PDB entry 7K36 | electron microscopy, 3.30 A resolution | chains A and C of the 9 polymer chains in the assembly

[Chain A]
Molecule: Serine/threonine-protein phosphatase 2A 65 kDa regulatory subunit A alpha isoform
Organism: Homo sapiens
UniProtKB: P30153 (2AAA_HUMAN); residue numbers follow UniProt; this construct covers 1-589
Amino-acid sequence (589 residues; each row starts with the number of its first residue):
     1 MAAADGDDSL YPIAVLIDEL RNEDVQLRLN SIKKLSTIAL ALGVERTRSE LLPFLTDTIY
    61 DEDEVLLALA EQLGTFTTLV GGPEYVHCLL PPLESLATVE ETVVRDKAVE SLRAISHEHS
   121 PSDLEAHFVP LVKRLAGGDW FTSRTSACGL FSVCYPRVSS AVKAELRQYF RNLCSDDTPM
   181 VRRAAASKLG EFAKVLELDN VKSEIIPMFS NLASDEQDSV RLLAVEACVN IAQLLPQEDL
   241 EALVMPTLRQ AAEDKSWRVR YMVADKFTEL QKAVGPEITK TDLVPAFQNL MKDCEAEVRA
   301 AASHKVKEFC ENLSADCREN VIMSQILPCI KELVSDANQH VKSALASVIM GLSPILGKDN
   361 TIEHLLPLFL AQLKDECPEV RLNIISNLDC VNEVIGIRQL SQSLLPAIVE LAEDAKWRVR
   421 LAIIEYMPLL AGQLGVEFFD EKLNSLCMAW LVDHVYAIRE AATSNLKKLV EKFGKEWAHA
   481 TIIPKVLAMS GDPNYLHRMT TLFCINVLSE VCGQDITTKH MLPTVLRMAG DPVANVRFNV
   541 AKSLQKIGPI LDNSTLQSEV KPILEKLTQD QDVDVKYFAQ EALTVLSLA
Not modelled in the structure: 1-10, 117-120, 236-238, 254-256, 274-277, 293-296, 336-340, 588-589
UniProt features mapped onto this chain:
  - modified residue: Ala2 (N-acetylalanine), Lys280 (N6-acetyllysine)
  - natural variant: Val132 (V132L: In HJS2), Pro179 (P179L: In HJS2), Met180 (M180T: In HJS2; M180V: In HJS2), Arg182 (R182W: In HJS2), Arg258 (R258H: In HJS2), Val470 (V470A: In HJS2; uncertain significance), Arg498 (R498L: In HJS2)

[Chain C]
Molecule: Serine/threonine-protein phosphatase 2A catalytic subunit alpha isoform
Organism: Homo sapiens
Notes: EC 3.1.3.16
UniProtKB: P67775 (PP2AA_HUMAN); residue numbers follow UniProt; this construct covers 1-309
Amino-acid sequence (309 residues; row label = number of the first residue in the row):
     1 MDEKVFTKEL DQWIEQLNEC KQLSESQVKS LCEKAKEILT KESNVQEVRC PVTVCGDVHG
    61 QFHDLMELFR IGGKSPDTNY LFMGDYVDRG YYSVETVTLL VALKVRYRER ITILRGNHES
   121 RQITQVYGFY DECLRKYGNA NVWKYFTDLF DYLPLTALVD GQIFCLHGGL SPSIDTLDHI
   181 RALDRLQEVP HEGPMCDLLW SDPDDRGGWG ISPRGAGYTF GQDISETFNH ANGLTLVSRA
   241 HQLVMEGYNW CHDRNVVTIF SAPNYCYRCG NQAAIMELDD TLKYSFLQFD PAPRRGEPHV
   301 TRRTPDYFL
Not modelled in the structure: 1, 295-309
Metal / ion sites: Mn2+ site 1: Asp57, His59, Asp85; Mn2+ site 2: Asp85, Asn117, His167, His241
UniProt features mapped onto this chain:
  - active site: His118 (Proton donor)
  - binding site (Mn(2+)): Asp57, His59, Asp85, Asn117, His167, His241
  - binding site (Zn(2+)): Asp57, His59, Asp85
  - binding site (Fe(3+)): Asp85, Asn117, His167, His241
  - modified residue: Tyr307 (Phosphotyrosine), Leu309 (Leucine methyl ester)
  - natural variant: Gly60 (G60V: In HJS3; uncertain significance), Asp88 (D88G: In HJS3), Gln122 (Q122H: In HJS3), Gln125 to Leu309 (deletion: In HJS3), Tyr127 (Y127C: In HJS3), Asp131 (D131H: In HJS3), His191 (H191R: In HJS3), Arg214 to Leu309 (deletion: In HJS3), Asp223 (D223H: In HJS3; D223V: In HJS3), Tyr265 (Y265C: In HJS3), Phe308 (F308FF: In HJS3)
  - mutagenesis: Asp85 (D85N: Loss of phosphatase activity), Leu309 (L309A: Loss of binding to PP2A B-alpha regulatory subunit)
From the paper describing this entry:
  - mutagenesis - W209A: abolished binding to Serine/threonine-protein phosphatase 2A 65 kDa regulatory subunit A alpha isoform (chain A)

[Chain A / chain C interface]
Contacting residue pairs (34; chain A residue first):
  Trp417(A) with Glu67(C), hydrogen bond; Arg70(C); Ile71(C)
  Arg418(A) with Glu67(C), salt bridge; Arg70(C); Pro293(C)
  His454(A) with Ile71(C)
  Val455(A) with Ile71(C)
  Tyr456(A) with Arg70(C); Ile71(C), hydrogen bond (backbone-backbone); Gly73(C); Lys74(C)
  Ala457(A) with Arg70(C), hydrogen bond (backbone-backbone)
  Pro493(A) with Asp280(C)
  Asn494(A) with Asp279(C)
  Tyr495(A) with Pro51(C), hydrophobic; Asp77(C); Thr78(C); Asn79(C)
  Arg498(A) with Asp280(C), salt bridge
  Met499(A) with Asp77(C)
  Val533(A) with Pro51(C), hydrophobic; Asp280(C)
  Asn535(A) with Pro76(C), hydrogen bond (side chain-backbone); Asp77(C), hydrogen bond (side chain-backbone); Asn79(C), hydrogen bond; Arg110(C)
  Phe538(A) with Pro76(C)
  Asn539(A) with Asp77(C), hydrogen bond
  Asp572(A) with Arg110(C), salt bridge
  Asp574(A) with Glu109(C); Arg110(C), salt bridge
  Tyr577(A) with Thr7(C); Arg106(C)
Other interface residues (no listed pair), chain A (22 interface residues in all): Leu496, Phe503, Ala534, Val573
Other interface residues (no listed pair), chain C (21 interface residues in all): Gly72, Tyr107, Glu277, Leu287

[Summary]
22 residues of chain A and 21 residues of chain C are in contact; the contacts include 7 hydrogen bonds and 4
salt bridges. Polar contacts include Arg418(A)-Glu67(C), Arg498(A)-Asp280(C) and Asp572(A)-Arg110(C). The
paper reports that W209A of chain C abolishes binding to Serine/threonine-protein phosphatase 2A 65 kDa
regulatory subunit A alpha isoform (chain A).
Chain A is Serine/threonine-protein phosphatase 2A 65 kDa regulatory subunit A alpha isoform and chain C is
Serine/threonine-protein phosphatase 2A catalytic subunit alpha isoform, both from Homo sapiens; the
structure, Cryo-EM structure of STRIPAK complex, was determined by electron microscopy.
